Entry 7SD0 (electron microscopy, 2.95 A resolution); this record covers chains B and C of the 3 polymer chains in the assembly.

== Chain B ==
Molecule: Ras-related protein M-Ras
Source organism: Homo sapiens
Notes: EC 3.6.5.2
UniProt: O14807 (RASM_HUMAN); residues 1-208 here = UniProt positions 1-208
Sequence (210 residues; numbered -1 to 208; the number before each row is that of its first residue; numbers below 1 keep their minus sign (Gly-1 is residue -1)):
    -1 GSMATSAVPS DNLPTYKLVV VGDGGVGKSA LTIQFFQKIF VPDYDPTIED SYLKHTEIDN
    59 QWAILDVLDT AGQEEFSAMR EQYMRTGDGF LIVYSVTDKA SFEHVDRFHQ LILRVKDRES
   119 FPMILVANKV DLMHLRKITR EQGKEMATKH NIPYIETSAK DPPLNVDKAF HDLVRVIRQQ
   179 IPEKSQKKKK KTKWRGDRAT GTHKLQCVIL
Disordered / not traced: -1 to 4, 179-208
Differences from the reference sequence: expression tag (-1 to 0)
Swiss-Prot annotation at these positions:
  - motif: Tyr42 to Tyr50 (Effector region)
  - binding site (GTP): Asp21, Gly22, Gly23, Val24, Gly25, Lys26, Ser27, Ala28, Phe38, Val39, Pro40, Tyr42, Pro44, Thr45, Gly70, Asn126, Lys127, Asp129, Ser156, Ala157 and 1 more in UniProt
  - binding site (Mg(2+)): Ser27, Thr45, Asp67
  - modified residue: Cys205 (Cysteine methyl ester)
  - lipidation: Cys205 (S-geranylgeranyl cysteine)
  - natural variant: Gly23 (G23V: In NS11), Thr68 (T68I: In NS11), Gln71 (Q71R: In NS11)
  - mutagenesis: Gly22 (G22V: Promotes GTP binding), Asp41 (D41A: Impairs SMP complex formation), His53 (H53A: Impairs SMP complex formation), Gln71 (Q71L: Promotes SMP complex formation. Promotes GTP binding), Phe74 (F74A/Y: Impairs SMP complex formation), Met131 to Leu133 (Impairs SMP complex formation when mutated to corresponding residues in HRAS; Impairs SMP complex formation when mutated to corresponding residues in KRAS), His132 (H132A: Impairs SMP complex formation)
Metal / ion sites: Mg2+: Ser27, Thr45 (together with GMP-PCP)
Ligand contacts: GMP-PCP (GCP; phosphomethylphosphonic acid guanylate ester): Asp21, Gly22, Gly23, Val24, Gly25, Lys26, Ser27, Ala28, Phe38, Val39, Pro40, Asp41, Tyr42, Asp43, Pro44, Thr45, Asp67, Thr68, Ala69, Gln71, Asn126, Lys127, Asp129, Leu130, Ser156, Ala157, Lys158

== Chain C ==
Molecule: Serine/threonine-protein phosphatase PP1-gamma catalytic subunit
Source organism: Homo sapiens
Notes: EC 3.1.3.16
UniProt: P36873 (PP1G_HUMAN); residue numbers follow UniProt; this construct covers 1-323
Sequence (325 residues; each row starts with the number of its first residue; numbers below 1 keep their minus sign (Gly-1 is residue -1)):
    -1 GSMADLDKLN IDSIIQRLLE VRGSKPGKNV QLQENEIRGL CLKSREIFLS QPILLELEAP
    59 LKICGDIHGQ YYDLLRLFEY GGFPPESNYL FLGDYVDRGK QSLETICLLL AYKIKYPENF
   119 FLLRGNHECA SINRIYGFYD ECKRRYNIKL WKTFTDCFNC LPIAAIVDEK IFCCHGGLSP
   179 DLQSMEQIRR IMRPTDVPDQ GLLCDLLWSD PDKDVLGWGE NDRGVSFTFG AEVVAKFLHK
   239 HDLDLICRAH QVVEDGYEFF AKRQLVTLFS APNYCGEFDN AGAMMSVDET LMCSFQILKP
   299 AEKKKPNATR PVTPPRGMIT KQAKK
Disordered / not traced: -1 to 6, 299-323
Differences from the reference sequence: expression tag (-1 to 0)
Swiss-Prot annotation at these positions:
  - active site: His125 (Proton donor)
  - binding site (Mn(2+)): Asp64, His66, Asp92, Asn124, His173, His248
  - site: Cys273 (Inhibition by microcystin toxin binding)
  - modified residue: Ala2 (N-acetylalanine), Thr307 (Phosphothreonine), Thr311 (Phosphothreonine)
  - mutagenesis: Pro50 (P50R: Promotes SMP complex formation), His125 (H125A: Loss of activity), Cys273 (C273A/S/L: Abolishes interaction with microcystin toxin)
Metal / ion sites: Mn2+ site 1: Asp64, Asp92, His248; Mn2+ site 2: Asp92, Asn124, His173, His248
From the paper describing this entry:
  - disease-associated variants - P50R: increased binding to Leucine-rich repeat protein SHOC-2

== Chain B / chain C interface ==
Pairs across the interface - 18 pairs, chain B then chain C:
  Ala5(B) with Trp216(C)
  Gln35(B) with Ile189(C); Met190(C); Thr193(C), hydrogen bond; Pro196(C); Leu201(C)
  Lys36(B) with Gln198(C)
  Ile37(B) with Met190(C); Thr193(C)
  Val39(B) with Met190(C), hydrophobic
  Asp41(B) with Met190(C)
  Asp48(B) with Arg188(C), salt bridge
  Ser49(B) with Arg188(C), hydrogen bond (backbone-side chain)
  Leu51(B) with Asp179(C); Gln181(C)
  Lys52(B) with Asp179(C)
  His53(B) with Pro178(C); Asp179(C), salt bridge
Interface residues without a listed pair, chain B (13 interface residues in all): Ile31, Glu47
Interface residues without a listed pair, chain C (13 interface residues in all): Gln185, Asp194

== Summary ==
Chain B and chain C each contribute 13 residues to their interface, with 2 hydrogen bonds and 2 salt bridges.
Polar pairs include Asp48(B)-Arg188(C), His53(B)-Asp179(C) and Gln35(B)-Thr193(C). Ligands of chain B:
GMP-PCP. From the paper: P50R of chain C increases binding to Leucine-rich repeat protein SHOC-2.
Chain B is Ras-related protein M-Ras and chain C is Serine/threonine-protein phosphatase PP1-gamma catalytic
subunit, both from Homo sapiens; the structure, Cryo-EM structure of the SHOC2:PP1C:MRAS complex, was
determined by electron microscopy (same publication as 7SD1).
